4CRQ - chain A; structure by X-ray diffraction, 1.50 A resolution.

# Chain A
Protein: Endo-1,3-beta-glucanase, family GH16
From: Zobellia galactanivorans
Notes: EC 3.2.1.39; fragment: catalytic module, residues 23-255
UniProt: G0L2L9 (G0L2L9_ZOBGA); residue numbers follow UniProt; this construct covers 23-255
Sequence (233 residues; each row starts with the number of its first residue):
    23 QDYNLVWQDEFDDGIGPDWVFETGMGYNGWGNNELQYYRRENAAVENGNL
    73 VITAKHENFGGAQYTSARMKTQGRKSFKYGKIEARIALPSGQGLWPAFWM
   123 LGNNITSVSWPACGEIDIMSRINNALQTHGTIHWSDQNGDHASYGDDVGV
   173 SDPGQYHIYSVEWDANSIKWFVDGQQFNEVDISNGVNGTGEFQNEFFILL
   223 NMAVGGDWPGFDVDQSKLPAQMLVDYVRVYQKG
Unresolved in the structure: 23, 255
Differences from the reference sequence: engineered mutation Ser142 (Glu in G0L2L9)
Ion coordination: Ca2+: Glu32, Gly70, Asp247
From the paper describing this entry:
  - catalytic residues: Glu137 (by similarity / conservation)
  - mutagenesis - E142S: abolished catalytic activity on laminarin and of MLG
  - Ca2+ coordination: Glu32, Gly70, Asp247
  - Ca2+ coordination through a water molecule: Asp34
  - binding site for acetate ion: Glu44, Arg90, Lys92

# Overview
Glu32, Gly70 and Asp247 form the Ca2+ site. The paper reports the catalytic residue Glu137; E142S abolishes
catalytic activity on laminarin and of MLG.
Chain A is Endo-1,3-beta-glucanase, family GH16 (Zobellia galactanivorans); the structure, Crystal structure
of the catalytic domain of the modular laminarinase ZgLamC mutant E142S, was determined by X-ray diffraction,
deposited together with 4CTE.
